PDB entry 1JRO | X-ray diffraction, 2.70 A resolution | chains B and D of the 4 polymer chains in the assembly

== Chain B (and D) ==
Molecule: xanthine dehydrogenase, chain B
Organism: Rhodobacter capsulatus
Notes: EC 1.1.1.204; fragment: chain B, residues 1-777; chain D of this document is another copy of the same molecule, construct and numbering; everything in this record applies to it too
Amino-acid sequence (777 residues; each row starts with the number of its first residue):
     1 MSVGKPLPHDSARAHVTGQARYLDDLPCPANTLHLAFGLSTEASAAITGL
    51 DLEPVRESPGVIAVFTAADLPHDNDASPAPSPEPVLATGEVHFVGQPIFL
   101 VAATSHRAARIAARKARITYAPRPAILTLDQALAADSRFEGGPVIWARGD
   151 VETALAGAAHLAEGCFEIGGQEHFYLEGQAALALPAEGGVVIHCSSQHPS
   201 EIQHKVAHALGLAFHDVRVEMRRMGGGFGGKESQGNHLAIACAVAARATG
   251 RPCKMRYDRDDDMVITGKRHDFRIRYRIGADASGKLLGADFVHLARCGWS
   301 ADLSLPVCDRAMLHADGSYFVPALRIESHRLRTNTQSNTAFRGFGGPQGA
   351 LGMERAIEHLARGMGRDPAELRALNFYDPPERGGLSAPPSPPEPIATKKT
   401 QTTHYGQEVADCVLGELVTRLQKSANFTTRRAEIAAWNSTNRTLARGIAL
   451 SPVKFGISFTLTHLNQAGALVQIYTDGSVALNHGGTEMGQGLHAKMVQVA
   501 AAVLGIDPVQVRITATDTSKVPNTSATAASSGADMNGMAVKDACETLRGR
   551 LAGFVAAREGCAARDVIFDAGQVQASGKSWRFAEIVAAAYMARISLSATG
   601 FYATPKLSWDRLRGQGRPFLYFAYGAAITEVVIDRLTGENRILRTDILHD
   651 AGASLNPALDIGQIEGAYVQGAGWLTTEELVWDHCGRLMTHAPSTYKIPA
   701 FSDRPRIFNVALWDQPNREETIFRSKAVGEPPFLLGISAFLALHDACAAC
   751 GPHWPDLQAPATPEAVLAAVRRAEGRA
Unresolved in the structure: 1, 382-397
Sequence notes: conflict Arg-772 (Gly in 13397863)
Bound ions: Ca2+: Glu-172, Tyr-175, Thr-266, Gly-267
Residues lining bound ligands: MTE (phosphonic acidmono-(2-amino-5,6-dimercapto-4-oxo-3,7,8a,9,10,10a-hexahydro-4H-8-oxa-1,3,9,10-tetraaza-anthracen-7-ylmethyl)ester): Gly-226, Gly-227, Phe-228, Gly-229, Arg-342, Met-488, Gly-489, Gln-490, Leu-492, Thr-527, Ala-528, Ala-529, Ser-530, Ser-531, Gly-532, Ala-533, Gln-663, Gly-729, Glu-730

== How chain B and chain D interact ==
Residue-residue contacts (94; chain B residue first):
  Arg-21(B) with Pro-185(D); Glu-187(D), hydrogen bond (backbone-side chain)
  Pro-27(B) with Pro-29(D), hydrophobic
  Pro-29(B) with Cys-28(D)
  Pro-185(B) with Arg-21(D)
  Glu-187(B) with Gln-19(D); Arg-21(D), hydrogen bond (side chain-backbone); Arg-222(D), salt bridge; Arg-223(D), salt bridge
  Gln-203(B) with Tyr-474(D)
  Ala-213(B) with Asp-476(D); Ser-478(D)
  Phe-214(B) with Tyr-474(D), hydrophobic; Thr-475(D); Asp-476(D), hydrogen bond (backbone-side chain); Ser-478(D), hydrogen bond (backbone-side chain)
  His-215(B) with Ser-478(D), hydrogen bond (backbone-side chain); Val-479(D), hydrogen bond (side chain-backbone); Val-509(D); Gln-510(D), hydrogen bond (side chain-backbone); Val-511(D); Arg-512(D)
  Asp-216(B) with Arg-512(D), salt bridge
  Arg-218(B) with Arg-218(D); Lys-520(D)
  Arg-222(B) with Glu-187(D), salt bridge
  Arg-223(B) with Glu-187(D), salt bridge
  Thr-462(B) with Arg-593(D)
  His-463(B) with Met-591(D); Arg-593(D)
  Leu-464(B) with Tyr-590(D)
  Asn-465(B) with Arg-593(D), hydrogen bond (backbone-side chain)
  Gln-466(B) with Tyr-590(D), hydrogen bond (side chain-backbone); Arg-593(D)
  Gln-472(B) with Ser-519(D), hydrogen bond (side chain-backbone); Lys-520(D), hydrogen bond (side chain-backbone); Pro-522(D)
  Ile-473(B) with Asn-523(D), hydrogen bond (backbone-side chain)
  Tyr-474(B) with Gln-203(D); Phe-214(D), hydrophobic; His-215(D); Thr-518(D), hydrogen bond (side chain-backbone); Ser-519(D); Pro-522(D), hydrophobic; Asn-523(D)
  Thr-475(B) with Phe-214(D); Asn-523(D), hydrogen bond (backbone-side chain)
  Asp-476(B) with Ala-213(D); Phe-214(D), hydrogen bond (side chain-backbone)
  Ser-478(B) with Ala-213(D); Phe-214(D); His-215(D), hydrogen bond (side chain-backbone)
  Val-479(B) with His-215(D), hydrogen bond (backbone-side chain)
  Val-509(B) with His-215(D)
  Gln-510(B) with His-215(D), hydrogen bond (backbone-side chain)
  Val-511(B) with His-215(D)
  Arg-512(B) with His-215(D), hydrogen bond; Asp-216(D), salt bridge
  Thr-518(B) with Tyr-474(D), hydrogen bond (backbone-side chain)
  Ser-519(B) with Gln-472(D), hydrogen bond (backbone-side chain); Tyr-474(D); Lys-520(D), hydrogen bond
  Lys-520(B) with Arg-218(D); Gln-472(D), hydrogen bond (backbone-side chain); Ser-519(D), hydrogen bond; Lys-520(D)
  Pro-522(B) with Gln-472(D); Tyr-474(D), hydrophobic; Ser-597(D)
  Asn-523(B) with Ile-473(D), hydrogen bond (side chain-backbone); Tyr-474(D); Thr-475(D), hydrogen bond (side chain-backbone); Tyr-590(D); Leu-596(D)
  Tyr-590(B) with His-463(D); Leu-464(D); Gln-466(D), hydrogen bond (backbone-side chain); Asn-523(D)
  Met-591(B) with His-463(D)
  Arg-593(B) with Thr-462(D); His-463(D); Asn-465(D), hydrogen bond (side chain-backbone); Phe-601(D); Ala-603(D); Thr-604(D), hydrogen bond (side chain-backbone)
  Ile-594(B) with Phe-601(D)
  Ser-595(B) with Phe-601(D)
  Leu-596(B) with Asn-523(D)
  Ser-597(B) with Pro-522(D)
  Thr-599(B) with Thr-599(D)
  Phe-601(B) with Arg-593(D); Ser-595(D)
  Ala-603(B) with Arg-593(D)
  Thr-604(B) with Arg-593(D), hydrogen bond (backbone-side chain)
Interface residues without a listed pair, chain B (55 interface residues in all): Gln-19, Ala-20, Cys-28, Ala-30, Ala-186, Leu-470, Ala-480, Asp-517, Val-521, Ala-598
Interface residues without a listed pair, chain D (54 interface residues in all): Ala-20, Pro-27, Ala-30, Ala-186, Leu-470, Ala-480, Asp-517, Ile-594, Ala-598

== Summary ==
55 residues of chain B face 54 of chain D across their interface, with 30 hydrogen bonds and 6 salt bridges.
Among the polar pairs are Glu-187(B)/Arg-222(D), Glu-187(B)/Arg-223(D) and Asp-216(B)/Arg-512(D). Ligands of
chain B: compound MTE. Glu-172(B), Tyr-175(B), Thr-266(B) and Gly-267(B) form the Ca2+ site.
Both chains are xanthine dehydrogenase, chain B (Rhodobacter capsulatus). Entry 1JRO (Crystal Structure of
Xanthine Dehydrogenase from Rhodobacter capsulatus) was determined by X-ray diffraction (same publication as
1JRP).
